Entry 6L0H (X-ray diffraction, 2.05 A resolution); this record covers chains A and C.

== Chain A (and C) ==
Molecule: Dihydroorotase
Organism: Saccharomyces cerevisiae S288C
Notes: EC 3.5.2.3; chain C of this document is another copy of the same molecule, construct and numbering; everything in this record applies to it too
Reference sequence: P20051 (PYRC_YEAST); residues 1-364 here = UniProt positions 1-364
Sequence (372 residues; each row starts with the number of its first residue):
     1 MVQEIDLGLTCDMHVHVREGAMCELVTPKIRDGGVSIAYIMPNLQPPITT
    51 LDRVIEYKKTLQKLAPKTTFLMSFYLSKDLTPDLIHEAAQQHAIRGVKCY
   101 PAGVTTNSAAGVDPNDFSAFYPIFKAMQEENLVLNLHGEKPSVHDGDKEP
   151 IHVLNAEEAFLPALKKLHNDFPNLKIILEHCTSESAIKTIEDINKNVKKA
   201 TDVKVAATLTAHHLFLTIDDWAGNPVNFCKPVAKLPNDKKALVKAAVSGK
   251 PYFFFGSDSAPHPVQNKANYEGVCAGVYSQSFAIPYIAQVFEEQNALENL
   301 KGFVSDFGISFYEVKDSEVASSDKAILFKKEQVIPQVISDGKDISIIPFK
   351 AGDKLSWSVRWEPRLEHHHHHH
Disordered / not traced: 1, 365-372
Construct notes: expression tag (365-372)
Modified positions: K98 (lysine nz-carboxylic acid; KCX)
UniProt features mapped onto this chain:
  - binding site (Zn(2+)): H14, H16, K98, H137, H180, D258
  - modified residue: K98 (N6-carboxylysine)

== Interface between chain A and chain C ==
Residue-residue contacts (61; chain A residue first):
  S142(A) - D219(C)  hydrogen bond
  H144(A) - T217(C)
  H144(A) - D219(C)  salt bridge
  H144(A) - P236(C)
  P150(A) - P236(C)  hydrophobic
  H152(A) - D219(C)
  H152(A) - L235(C)
  H152(A) - P236(C)
  V153(A) - I218(C)  hydrophobic
  V153(A) - D219(C)  hydrogen bond (backbone-side chain)
  L154(A) - L154(C)  hydrophobic
  L154(A) - I218(C)  hydrophobic
  I218(A) - V153(C)  hydrophobic
  I218(A) - L154(C)  hydrophobic
  I218(A) - I218(C)  hydrophobic
  D219(A) - S142(C)  hydrogen bond
  D219(A) - H144(C)  salt bridge
  D219(A) - H152(C)
  D219(A) - V153(C)  hydrogen bond (side chain-backbone)
  W221(A) - W221(C)  hydrophobic
  W221(A) - A222(C)  hydrophobic
  A222(A) - F228(C)
  G223(A) - F228(C)
  G223(A) - E271(C)
  G223(A) - G272(C)  hydrogen bond (backbone-backbone)
  G223(A) - V273(C)  hydrogen bond (backbone-backbone)
  N224(A) - Y270(C)
  N224(A) - E271(C)
  N224(A) - G272(C)  hydrogen bond (side chain-backbone)
  P225(A) - N269(C)
  P225(A) - Y270(C)
  P225(A) - V273(C)
  V226(A) - Y270(C)  hydrogen bond (backbone-backbone)
  F228(A) - A222(C)
  F228(A) - G223(C)
  L235(A) - H152(C)
  L235(A) - L154(C)  hydrophobic
  P236(A) - P150(C)  hydrophobic
  P236(A) - H152(C)
  V264(A) - Y270(C)  hydrophobic
  K267(A) - N269(C)
  A268(A) - A268(C)
  A268(A) - N269(C)
  A268(A) - Y270(C)
  N269(A) - P225(C)
  N269(A) - K267(C)
  N269(A) - A268(C)
  Y270(A) - N224(C)
  Y270(A) - P225(C)
  Y270(A) - V226(C)  hydrogen bond (backbone-backbone)
  Y270(A) - V264(C)  hydrophobic
  Y270(A) - K267(C)
  Y270(A) - A268(C)
  Y270(A) - I347(C)  hydrophobic
  E271(A) - G223(C)
  E271(A) - N224(C)
  G272(A) - G223(C)  hydrogen bond (backbone-backbone)
  G272(A) - N224(C)  hydrogen bond (backbone-side chain)
  V273(A) - G223(C)  hydrogen bond (backbone-backbone)
  V273(A) - P225(C)
  I347(A) - Y270(C)  hydrophobic
Other interface residues (no listed pair), chain A (28 interface residues in all): I151, T217
Other interface residues (no listed pair), chain C (28 interface residues in all): I151

== Overview ==
Chain A and chain C each contribute 28 residues to their interface; the contacts include 12 hydrogen bonds and
2 salt bridges. Polar contacts include H144(A)-D219(C), S142(A)-D219(C) and V153(A)-D219(C). From UniProt: 6
Zn2+-binding residues on chain A.
Chain A and chain C are both Dihydroorotase (Saccharomyces cerevisiae S288C); the structure, Crystal structure
of dihydroorotase in complex with malate at pH7 from Saccharomyces cerevisiae, was determined by X-ray
diffraction (same publication as 6L0B, 6L0F, 6L0G, 6L0I and 6L0K).
